8H0J - chain A; structure by X-ray diffraction, 2.23 A resolution.

[Chain A]
Name: Annexin A5
Organism: Homo sapiens
Reference sequence: P08758 (ANXA5_HUMAN); residue numbers follow UniProt; this construct covers 2-320
Amino-acid sequence (321 residues; row label = number of the first residue in the row):
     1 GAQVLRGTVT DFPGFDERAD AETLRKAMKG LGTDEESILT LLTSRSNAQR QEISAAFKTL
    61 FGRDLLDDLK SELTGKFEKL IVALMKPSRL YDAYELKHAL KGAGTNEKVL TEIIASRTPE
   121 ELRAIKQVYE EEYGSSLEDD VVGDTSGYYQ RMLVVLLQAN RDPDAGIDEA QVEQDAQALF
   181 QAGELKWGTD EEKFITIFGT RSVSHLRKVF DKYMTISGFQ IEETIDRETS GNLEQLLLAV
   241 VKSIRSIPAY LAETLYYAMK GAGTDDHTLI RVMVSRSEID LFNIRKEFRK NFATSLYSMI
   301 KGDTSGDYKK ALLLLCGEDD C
Unresolved in the structure: 1-2
Differences from the reference sequence: expression tag (1, 321)
Swiss-Prot annotation at these positions:
  - motif: Leu314 to Asp319 ([IL]-x-C-x-x-[DE] motif)
  - modified residue: Ala2 (N-acetylalanine), Ser37 (Phosphoserine), Lys70 (N6-acetyllysine), Lys76 (N6-acetyllysine), Lys79 (N6-acetyllysine), Lys97 (N6-acetyllysine), Lys101 (N6-acetyllysine), Lys290 (N6-succinyllysine)
  - cross-link: Lys29 (Glycyl lysine isopeptide (Lys-Gly) (interchain with G-Cter in SUMO1))
Metal / ion sites: Ca2+ site 1: Met28, Gly30, Gly32, Glu72; Ca2+ site 2: Lys70, Leu73, Glu78; Ca2+ site 3 near Glu121 (its only coordinating residue here)

[In short]
Met28, Gly30, Gly32 and Glu72 form the Ca2+ site 1. Lys70, Leu73 and Glu78 form the Ca2+ site 2.
Chain A is Annexin A5 (Homo sapiens); the structure, Annexin A5 mutant, was determined by X-ray diffraction,
deposited together with 8H9Z and 8GYC.
